6K00 - chains B and D of the 3 polymer chains in the assembly; structure by X-ray diffraction, 2.20 A resolution.

# Chain B
Name: Nucleosome Assembly Protein
Organism: Caenorhabditis elegans
Reference sequence: Q19007 (Q19007_CAEEL); residue numbers follow UniProt; this construct covers 10-296
Chain sequence (308 residues; numbered -11 to 296; the number before each row is that of its first residue; numbers below 1 keep their minus sign (Met-11 is residue -11)):
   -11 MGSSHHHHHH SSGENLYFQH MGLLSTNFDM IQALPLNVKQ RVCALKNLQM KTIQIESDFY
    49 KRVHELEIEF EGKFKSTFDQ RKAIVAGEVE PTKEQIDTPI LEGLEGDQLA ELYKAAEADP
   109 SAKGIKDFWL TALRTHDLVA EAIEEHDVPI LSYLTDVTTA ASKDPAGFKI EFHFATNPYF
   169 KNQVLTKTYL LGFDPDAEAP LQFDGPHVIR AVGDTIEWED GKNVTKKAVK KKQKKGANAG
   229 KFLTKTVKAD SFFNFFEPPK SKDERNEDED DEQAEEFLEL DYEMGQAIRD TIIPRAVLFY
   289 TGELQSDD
Unresolved in the structure: -11 to 3, 218-233, 254-259, 295-296
Sequence notes: initiating methionine (-11); expression tag (-10 to 9)

# Chain D
Name: Histone H2B 1, Histone H2A
Organism: Caenorhabditis elegans
Reference sequence: chimeric construct of P04255, P09588: residues 30-121 from P04255 (H2B1_CAEEL) positions 30-121 (same numbers); residues 122-234 from P09588 positions 9-121 (UniProt number = residue number - 113)
Chain sequence (207 residues; each row starts with the number of its first residue):
    28 HMRKESYSVY IYRVLKQVHP DTGVSSKAMS IMNSFVNDVF ERIAAEASRL AHYNKRSTIS
    88 SREIQTAVRL ILPGELAKHA VSEGTKAVTK YTSSKAKTGG KAKSRSSRAG LQFPVGRLHR
   148 ILRKGNYAQR VGAGAPVYLA AVLEYLAAEV LELAGNAARD NKKTRIAPRH LQLAVRNDEE
   208 LNKLLAGVTI AQGGVLPNIQ AVLLPKK
Unresolved in the structure: 28-30, 123-127, 216-234
Sequence notes: expression tag (28-29)
Curated features (UniProtKB/Swiss-Prot):
  - glycosylation: Ser109 (O-linked (GlcNAc) serine)
  - cross-link (Glycyl lysine isopeptide (Lys-Gly)): Lys117 (interchain with G-Cter in ubiquitin), Lys234 (interchain with G-Cter in ubiquitin)
  - modified residue: Lys122 (N6-acetyllysine), Lys124 (N6-acetyllysine), Gln219 (N5-methylglutamine)

# How chain B and chain D interact
Contacting residue pairs - 9 pairs, chain B then chain D:
  Gln7(B) with Val36(D)
  Met9(B) with Tyr39(D)
  Leu12(B) with Ser35(D); Tyr39(D), hydrophobic; Met56(D), hydrophobic
  Thr14(B) with Ser33(D)
  Phe16(B) with Ser53(D)
  Asp17(B) with Ser57(D), hydrogen bond
  Gln20(B) with Ser53(D)
Also at the interface, not in a pair above, chain B (9 interface residues in all): Leu11, Ser13
Also at the interface, not in a pair above, chain D (8 interface residues in all): Arg192

# Summary
9 residues of chain B face 8 of chain D across their interface, with 1 hydrogen bond. Its one hydrogen-bonded
contact is Asp17(B)-Ser57(D).
Here chain B is Nucleosome Assembly Protein and chain D is Histone H2B 1, Histone H2A, both from
Caenorhabditis elegans. Entry 6K00 (Crystal structure A of ceNAP1-H2A-H2B complex) was determined by X-ray
diffraction.
